PDB entry 4DB2 | X-ray diffraction, 3.16 A resolution | chains A and E of the 4 polymer chains in the assembly

Chain A:
Protein: ATP-dependent RNA helicase MSS116, mitochondrial
Source organism: Saccharomyces cerevisiae
Notes: EC 3.6.4.13; fragment: Domain 2
UniProtKB: P15424 (MS116_YEAST); residue numbers follow UniProt; this construct covers 342-596
Amino-acid sequence (257 residues; each row starts with the number of its first residue):
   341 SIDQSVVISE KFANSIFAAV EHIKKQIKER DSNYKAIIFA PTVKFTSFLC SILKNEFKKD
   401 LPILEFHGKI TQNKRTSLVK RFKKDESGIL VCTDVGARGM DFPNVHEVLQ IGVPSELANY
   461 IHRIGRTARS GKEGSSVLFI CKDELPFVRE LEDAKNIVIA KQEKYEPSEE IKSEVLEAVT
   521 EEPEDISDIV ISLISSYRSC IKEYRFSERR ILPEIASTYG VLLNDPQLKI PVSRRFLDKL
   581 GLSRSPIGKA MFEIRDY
Not modelled in the structure: 597
Sequence notes: expression tag (341, 597)
What the authors report for this chain:
  - binding site for the 14-nt RNA strand: Arg415, Thr433, Val435 to Met440, Ser535
  - binding site for the 14-nt RNA strand (chain E): Arg538
  - conformationally variable residues (loop rearrangement): Val435 to Met440

Chain E:
Molecule: 14-nt RNA strand
Sequence (14 nucleotides; row label = number of the first residue in the row; numbers below 1 keep their minus sign (G-3 is residue -3)):
    -3 GGGCGGGCCC GCCC

Interface between chain A and chain E:
Contacting residue pairs (6):
  Thr411(A) - C0(E)  base contact
  Arg538(A) - C9(E)  sugar contact
  Arg538(A) - C10(E)  sugar contact
  Ser539(A) - C8(E)  hydrogen bond to the sugar
  Ser539(A) - C9(E)  sugar contact
  Leu580(A) - C10(E)  hydrogen bond to the sugar
Other interface residues (no listed pair), chain A (6 interface residues in all): Ser417, Gly581
Other interface residues (no listed pair), chain E (5 interface residues in all): G-3

Summary:
6 residues of chain A face 5 of chain E across their interface; the contacts include 2 hydrogen bonds. Polar
pairs include Ser539(A)-C8(E) and Leu580(A)-C10(E). The paper reports a binding site for the 14-nt RNA strand
at Arg415(A), Thr433(A) and Val435(A) among others; a binding site for the 14-nt RNA strand (chain E) at
Arg538(A).
Here chain A is ATP-dependent RNA helicase MSS116, mitochondrial (Saccharomyces cerevisiae) and chain E is a
14-nt RNA strand. Entry 4DB2 (Mss116p DEAD-box helicase domain 2 bound to an RNA duplex) was determined by
X-ray diffraction (same publication as 4DB4).
